PDB entry 1HWG | X-ray diffraction, 2.50 A resolution | chains A and C of the 3 polymer chains in the assembly

# Chain A
Protein: Growth hormone
Source organism: Homo sapiens
UniProt: P01241 (SOMA_HUMAN); residues 1-191 here correspond to UniProt positions 27-217 (UniProt number = residue number + 26)
Chain sequence (191 residues; each row starts with the number of its first residue):
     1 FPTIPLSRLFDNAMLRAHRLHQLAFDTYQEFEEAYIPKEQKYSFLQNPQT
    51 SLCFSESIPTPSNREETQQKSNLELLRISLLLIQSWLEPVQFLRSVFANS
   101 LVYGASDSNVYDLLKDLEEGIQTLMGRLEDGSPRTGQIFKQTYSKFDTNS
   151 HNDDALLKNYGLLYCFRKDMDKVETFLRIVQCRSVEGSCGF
Not modelled in the structure: 148-153, 191
Disulfides: Cys53-Cys165, Cys182-Cys189
Swiss-Prot annotation at these positions:
  - binding site (Zn(2+)): His18, Glu174
  - modified residue: Ser106 (Phosphoserine), Gln137 (Deamidated glutamine), Ser150 (Phosphoserine), Asn152 (Deamidated asparagine)

# Chain C
Protein: Growth hormone binding protein
Source organism: Homo sapiens
Notes: fragment: extracellular domain
UniProt: P10912 (GHR_HUMAN); residues 1-237 here correspond to UniProt positions 19-255 (UniProt number = residue number + 18)
Chain sequence (237 residues; row label = number of the first residue in the row):
     1 FSGSEATAAILSRAPWSLQSVNPGLKTNSSKEPKFTKCRSPERETFSCHW
    51 TDEVHHGTKNLGPIQLFYTRRNTQEWTQEWKECPDYVSAGENSCYFNSSF
   101 TSIWIPYCIKLTSNGGTVDEKCFSVDEIVQPDPPIALNWTLLNVSLTGIH
   151 ADIQVRWEAPRNADIQKGWMVLEYELQYKEVNETKWKMMDPILTTSVPVY
   201 SLKVDKEYEVRVRSKQRNSGNYGEFSEVLYVTLPQMS
Not modelled in the structure: 1-31, 53-62, 73-77
Disulfides: Cys38-Cys48, Cys83-Cys94, Cys108-Cys122
Swiss-Prot annotation at these positions:
  - motif: Tyr222 to Ser226 (WSXWS motif)
  - glycosylation (N-linked (GlcNAc...) asparagine): Asn28, Asn97, Asn138, Asn143, Asn182

# How chain A and chain C interact
Residue-residue contacts (31):
  Phe1(A) - Arg71(C)
  Phe1(A) - Pro106(C)  hydrophobic
  Phe1(A) - Cys122(C)  hydrophobic
  Pro2(A) - Pro106(C)
  Pro2(A) - Cys122(C)
  Pro2(A) - Phe123(C)  hydrophobic
  Pro2(A) - Glu127(C)
  Ile4(A) - Trp104(C)
  Ile4(A) - Ser124(C)
  Arg8(A) - Ser124(C)  hydrogen bond
  Arg8(A) - Asp126(C)  salt bridge
  Arg8(A) - Glu127(C)  salt bridge
  Leu9(A) - Trp104(C)
  Asn12(A) - Arg43(C)  hydrogen bond
  Asn12(A) - Ile103(C)
  Asn12(A) - Trp104(C)
  Asn12(A) - Asp126(C)  hydrogen bond
  Asn12(A) - Trp169(C)
  Ala13(A) - Trp104(C)
  Leu15(A) - Arg43(C)
  Leu15(A) - Gly168(C)
  Leu15(A) - Trp169(C)
  Arg16(A) - Glu44(C)  salt bridge
  Arg16(A) - Trp169(C)
  Arg19(A) - Lys167(C)
  Tyr103(A) - Ile165(C)  hydrogen bond (side chain-backbone)
  Asp116(A) - Trp104(C)  hydrogen bond
  Glu119(A) - Ser102(C)  hydrogen bond
  Glu119(A) - Trp104(C)
  Gly120(A) - Trp104(C)
  Thr123(A) - Trp104(C)
Also at the interface, not in a pair above, chain C (20 interface residues in all): Asn72, Ile105, Cys108, Asp164

# Overview
The interface between chain A and chain C involves 15 residues on one side and 20 on the other, with 6
hydrogen bonds and 3 salt bridges. Polar pairs include Arg8(A)-Asp126(C), Arg8(A)-Glu127(C) and
Arg16(A)-Glu44(C). UniProt lists Zn2+-binding residues His18(A) and Glu174(A) on chain A.
Chain A is Growth hormone and chain C is Growth hormone binding protein, both from Homo sapiens; the
structure, 1:2 complex of human growth hormone with its soluble binding protein, was determined by X-ray
diffraction together with 1HWH from the same study.
